8GZX - chains A and B; structure by X-ray diffraction, 1.84 A resolution.

# Chain A
Protein: Cell division protein FtsZ
Source organism: Escherichia coli
UniProtKB: A0A2W6PFK5 (A0A2W6PFK5_ECOLX); residue numbers follow UniProt; this construct covers 11-316
Amino-acid sequence (309 residues; row label = number of the first residue in the row):
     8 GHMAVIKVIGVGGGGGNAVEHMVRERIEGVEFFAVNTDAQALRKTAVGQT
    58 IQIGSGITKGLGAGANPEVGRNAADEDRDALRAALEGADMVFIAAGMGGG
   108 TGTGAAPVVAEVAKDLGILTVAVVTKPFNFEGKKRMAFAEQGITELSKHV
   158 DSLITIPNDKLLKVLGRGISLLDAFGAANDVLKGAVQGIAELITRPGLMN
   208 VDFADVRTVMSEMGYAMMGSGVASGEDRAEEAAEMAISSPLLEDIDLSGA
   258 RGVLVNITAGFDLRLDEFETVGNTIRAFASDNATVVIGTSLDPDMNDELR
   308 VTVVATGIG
Unresolved in the structure: 8-10
Construct notes: expression tag (8-10)
Residues lining bound ligands: GDP (guanosine-5'-diphosphate): Gly19, Gly20, Gly21, Asn24, Ala25, Gly103, Met104, Gly105, Gly106, Gly107, Thr108, Gly109, Pro134, Glu138, Arg142, Asn165, Phe182, Ala185, Asn186, Leu189

# Chain B
Protein: Monobody
Source organism: Homo sapiens
Notes: antibody fragment or engineered binder
Amino-acid sequence (92 residues; row label = number of the first residue in the row; numbers below 1 keep their minus sign (Gly-2 is residue -2)):
    -2 GSVSSVPTKLEVVAATPTSLLISWDAPAVTVSYYRITYGETGGNSPVQEF
    48 TVPGSKSTATISGLSPGVDYTITVYARSAYHRRSPISINYRT
Unresolved in the structure: -2 to 1

# Interface between chain A and chain B
Residue-residue contacts - 34 pairs, chain A then chain B:
  Val171(A) with Val26(B); Thr27(B), hydrogen bond (backbone-backbone); Tyr77(B)
  Leu172(A) with Ala25(B); Val26(B), hydrophobic
  Gly173(A) with Ala25(B), hydrogen bond (backbone-backbone)
  Ile176(A) with Ala25(B)
  Ala184(A) with Val26(B), hydrophobic
  Asp187(A) with Tyr77(B); His78(B); Arg80(B), salt bridge
  Val188(A) with Tyr77(B)
  Gln194(A) with Arg79(B)
  Glu198(A) with Arg79(B), salt bridge
  Ser227(A) with Ala76(B)
  Val229(A) with Ser29(B); Arg74(B); Ser75(B)
  Ala230(A) with Tyr30(B), hydrogen bond (backbone-side chain)
  Ser231(A) with Tyr30(B); Thr48(B)
  Met242(A) with Ser29(B)
  Pro247(A) with Tyr77(B)
  Asp301(A) with Arg32(B), hydrogen bond (backbone-side chain); Arg74(B), hydrogen bond (backbone-side chain)
  Met302(A) with Arg74(B)
  Asn303(A) with Arg32(B); Glu46(B), hydrogen bond
  Glu305(A) with Tyr30(B), hydrogen bond; Arg32(B), salt bridge; Arg74(B), salt bridge
  Arg307(A) with Ser75(B), hydrogen bond (side chain-backbone); His78(B); Arg79(B)
Other interface residues (no listed pair), chain A (28 interface residues in all): His28, Glu32, Asp180, Lys190, Gly191, Gly195, Leu248, Thr265
Other interface residues (no listed pair), chain B (18 interface residues in all): Ser2, Pro24, Tyr72

# Summary
Chain A and chain B form an interface of 28 and 18 residues respectively, with 8 hydrogen bonds and 4 salt
bridges. Polar pairs include Asp187(A)-Arg80(B), Glu198(A)-Arg79(B) and Glu305(A)-Arg32(B). Ligands of chain
A: GDP.
Here chain A is Cell division protein FtsZ (Escherichia coli) and chain B is Monobody (Homo sapiens). Entry
8GZX (Escherichia coli FtsZ complexed with monobody (P212121)) was determined by X-ray diffraction together
with 8H1O, 8IBN, 8GZV and 8GZW from the same study.
